PDB entry 3H0G | X-ray diffraction, 3.65 A resolution | chains C and K of the 12 polymer chains in the assembly

# Chain C
Name: DNA-directed RNA polymerase II subunit RPB3
From: Schizosaccharomyces pombe
UniProtKB: P37382 (RPB3_SCHPO); residue numbers follow UniProt; this construct covers 1-297
Chain sequence (297 residues; numbered 1 to 297; the number before each row is that of its first residue):
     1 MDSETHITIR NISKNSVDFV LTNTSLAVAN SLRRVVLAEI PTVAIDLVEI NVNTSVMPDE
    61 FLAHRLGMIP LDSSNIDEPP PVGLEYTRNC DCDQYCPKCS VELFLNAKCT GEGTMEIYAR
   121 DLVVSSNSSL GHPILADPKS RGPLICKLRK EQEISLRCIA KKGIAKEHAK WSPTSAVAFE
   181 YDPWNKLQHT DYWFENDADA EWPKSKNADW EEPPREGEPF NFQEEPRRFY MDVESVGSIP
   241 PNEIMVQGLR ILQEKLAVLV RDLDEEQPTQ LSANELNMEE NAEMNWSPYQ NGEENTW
Not modelled in the structure: 1-3, 267-297
Metal / ion sites: Zn2+ near Cys90 (its only coordinating residue here)

# Chain K
Name: DNA-directed RNA polymerase II subunit RPB11
From: Schizosaccharomyces pombe
UniProtKB: P87123 (RPB11_SCHPO); residues 1-123 here = UniProt positions 1-123
Chain sequence (123 residues; each row starts with the number of its first residue):
     1 MNQPERYELI ELMGLPKVTY ELDSKSPNAA VVTLEKEDHT LANMLANQLL SDERVLFAGY
    61 KVPHPLNHNF ILRVQTVEDC SPKQVIVDAA KSLITHLEEI KVNFMREWEL KMISVEGVEM
   121 EFS
Not modelled in the structure: 120-123

# Interface between chain C and chain K
Residue-residue contacts (57; chain C residue first):
  His6(C) with Glu99(K), salt bridge; Ile100(K); Asn103(K), hydrogen bond
  Ile7(C) with Asn103(K); Phe104(K), hydrophobic; Glu107(K)
  Ile9(C) with Glu107(K); Lys111(K)
  Asn23(C) with His96(K)
  Thr24(C) with His96(K)
  Leu26(C) with Asn47(K)
  Ala27(C) with Asn43(K); Asn47(K)
  Val28(C) with Leu97(K), hydrophobic
  Ser31(C) with Thr40(K), hydrogen bond (side chain-backbone); Asn43(K); Met44(K)
  Arg34(C) with His39(K), hydrogen bond (side chain-backbone); Thr40(K)
  Val35(C) with Thr40(K)
  Glu39(C) with Glu37(K)
  Arg88(C) with Tyr7(K); Glu11(K), salt bridge
  Ile164(C) with Ile10(K), hydrophobic
  Lys166(C) with Arg6(K), hydrogen bond (backbone-side chain); Leu9(K); Ile10(K); His39(K), hydrogen bond; His68(K)
  Glu167(C) with Arg6(K), hydrogen bond (backbone-side chain); Ile10(K)
  His168(C) with Arg6(K)
  Asn242(C) with Trp108(K)
  Met245(C) with Phe104(K), hydrophobic
  Val246(C) with Phe104(K), hydrophobic; Met105(K), hydrophobic
  Leu249(C) with Ile100(K), hydrophobic
  Arg250(C) with Lys101(K)
  Leu252(C) with Leu41(K), hydrophobic; Met44(K), hydrophobic
  Gln253(C) with Ile94(K); Leu97(K); Glu98(K); Lys101(K)
  Lys255(C) with Glu37(K); Leu41(K)
  Leu256(C) with Leu45(K), hydrophobic; Leu93(K), hydrophobic; Ile94(K), hydrophobic
  Val258(C) with Lys17(K)
  Leu259(C) with Val18(K), hydrophobic; Leu34(K), hydrophobic; Leu45(K), hydrophobic
  Val260(C) with Val87(K), hydrophobic; Ala90(K), hydrophobic
  Asp262(C) with Val18(K)
  Leu263(C) with Ile86(K), hydrophobic
Interface residues without a listed pair, chain C (39 interface residues in all): Thr5, Thr8, Ile12, Val17, Ser25, Leu32, Pro241, Asp264
Interface residues without a listed pair, chain K (36 interface residues in all): Lys91, Val115

# Summary
39 residues of chain C face 36 of chain K across their interface, with 6 hydrogen bonds and 2 salt bridges.
Among the polar pairs are His6(C)-Glu99(K), Arg88(C)-Glu11(K) and His6(C)-Asn103(K).
Here chain C is DNA-directed RNA polymerase II subunit RPB3 and chain K is DNA-directed RNA polymerase II
subunit RPB11, both from Schizosaccharomyces pombe. Entry 3H0G (RNA Polymerase II from Schizosaccharomyces
pombe) was determined by X-ray diffraction.
